7AB5 - chains E and F of the 6 polymer chains in the assembly; structure by X-ray diffraction, 2.90 A resolution.

Chain E:
Name: Couple_hipA domain-containing protein
Source organism: Escherichia coli O127:H6 (strain E2348/69 / EPEC)
UniProt: B7UL97 (B7UL97_ECO27); residues 2-103 here = UniProt positions 2-103
Amino-acid sequence (102 residues; numbered 2 to 103; the number before each row is that of its first residue):
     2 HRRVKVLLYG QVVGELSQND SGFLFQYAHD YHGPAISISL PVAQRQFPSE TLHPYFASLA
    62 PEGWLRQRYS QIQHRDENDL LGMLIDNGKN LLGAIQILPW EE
Unresolved in the structure: 102-103

Chain F:
Name: HipA_C domain-containing protein
Source organism: Escherichia coli O127:H6 (strain E2348/69 / EPEC)
UniProt: B7UL96 (B7UL96_ECO27); residues 2-335 here = UniProt positions 2-335
Amino-acid sequence (340 residues; numbered 2 to 341; the number before each row is that of its first residue):
     2 ANCRILLTPL NERDEQRGYS TQGLKRLSGT AKLNPRLGFT RTQFVQELPR QQKGMSISGY
    62 QPKLQLVLDE GEFRVVDHQG NFILKPSPAD FPGLAENEHA TMTLMSRLGF DVPVHGLLSF
   122 APQSEEELEY AFVIRRYDRD NKGLPVHQEQ LDGAMQITDK YGKTGNDNEQ YVSYETLARF
   182 LVAHVNDNIA FKIDLFRRIV YAWLLGNNDM HLRNFGLVYS DGLTPALAPV YQFVSVAPYP
   242 EYFYSNYLAL PLLTREEGGR ELAPGFHSDY GEYIGQDFLL LGESMGLAPR LLEKLFQDIR
   302 KENAIVMETY EQSFMTQDHI QAVLQCYRHR LGLLHHHHHH
Unresolved in the structure: 339-341
Sequence notes: engineered mutation Gln233 (Asp in B7UL96); expression tag (336-341)
From the paper describing this entry:
  - mutagenesis - S57D: unchanged growth
  - mutagenesis - S57D, S59D: decreased growth with Couple_hipA domain-containing protein (chain E)
  - mutagenesis - S57A: abolished growth
  - catalytic residues: Asp210 (proposed by the authors, not directly observed)

Interface between chain E and chain F:
Contacting residue pairs (56):
  Leu9(E) - His148(F)
  Tyr10(E) - Pro146(F)
  Tyr10(E) - His148(F)
  Tyr10(E) - Tyr220(F)
  Ile37(E) - His148(F)  hydrogen bond (backbone-side chain)
  Ser38(E) - Glu150(F)  hydrogen bond
  Ile39(E) - Glu150(F)
  Ile39(E) - Ala155(F)  hydrophobic
  Ile39(E) - Phe181(F)  hydrophobic
  Ile39(E) - His185(F)
  Ile39(E) - Leu218(F)  hydrophobic
  Ile39(E) - Tyr220(F)
  Ser40(E) - Gly154(F)
  Ser40(E) - Ala155(F)
  Ser40(E) - Gln157(F)
  Pro55(E) - Gly154(F)
  Pro55(E) - Gln157(F)
  Tyr56(E) - His148(F)
  Tyr56(E) - Glu150(F)
  Ala58(E) - Arg214(F)
  Ser59(E) - Asp153(F)  hydrogen bond
  Ser59(E) - Arg214(F)
  Glu63(E) - Lys161(F)  salt bridge
  Glu63(E) - Arg214(F)  salt bridge
  Gly64(E) - Gly60(F)
  Trp65(E) - Gln47(F)
  Trp65(E) - Leu49(F)
  Trp65(E) - Gly60(F)  hydrogen bond (backbone-backbone)
  Trp65(E) - Gln62(F)
  Trp65(E) - Pro63(F)  hydrophobic
  Trp65(E) - Lys64(F)
  Leu66(E) - Lys64(F)
  Gln68(E) - Leu49(F)
  Gln68(E) - Gln52(F)
  Gln68(E) - Met56(F)
  Gln68(E) - Gly60(F)
  Arg69(E) - Gln47(F)
  Gln72(E) - Leu49(F)
  Gln72(E) - Pro50(F)
  Lys90(E) - His79(F)
  Lys90(E) - Gln80(F)
  Asn91(E) - Gln66(F)  hydrogen bond
  Asn91(E) - Asp78(F)
  Asn91(E) - His79(F)
  Asn91(E) - Gln80(F)  hydrogen bond (side chain-backbone)
  Leu92(E) - Gln80(F)  hydrogen bond (backbone-side chain)
  Leu92(E) - Arg137(F)
  Leu93(E) - Arg137(F)
  Leu93(E) - Asp139(F)
  Leu93(E) - Gln149(F)
  Gly94(E) - Asp139(F)  hydrogen bond (backbone-side chain)
  Gly94(E) - Val147(F)
  Gly94(E) - His148(F)
  Gly94(E) - Gln149(F)
  Ala95(E) - Val147(F)
  Ala95(E) - His148(F)  hydrogen bond (backbone-side chain)
Also at the interface, not in a pair above, chain E (26 interface residues in all): Ala36, Ala61, Ile96
Also at the interface, not in a pair above, chain F (36 interface residues in all): Val46, Gln53, Tyr61, Arg140, Gln151, Ile158

Overview:
Chain E and chain F form an interface of 26 and 36 residues respectively; the contacts include 9 hydrogen
bonds and 2 salt bridges. Polar pairs include Glu63(E)-Lys161(F), Glu63(E)-Arg214(F) and Ile37(E)-His148(F).
From the paper: the catalytic residue Asp210(F); S57D and S59D of chain F reduce growth with Couple_hipA
domain-containing protein (chain E).
Chain E is Couple_hipA domain-containing protein and chain F is HipA_C domain-containing protein, both from
Escherichia coli O127:H6 (strain E2348/69 / EPEC); the structure, Crystal structure of the Escherichia coli
toxin-antitoxin system HipBST (HipT D233Q), was determined by X-ray diffraction (same publication as 7AB3 and
7AB4).
